4DGM - chain A; structure by X-ray diffraction, 1.65 A resolution.

== Chain A ==
Molecule: Casein kinase II subunit alpha
Organism: Zea mays
Notes: EC 2.7.11.1
UniProtKB: P28523 (CSK2A_MAIZE); residues 7-332 here correspond to UniProt positions 2-327 (UniProt number = residue number - 5)
Sequence (326 residues; row label = number of the first residue in the row):
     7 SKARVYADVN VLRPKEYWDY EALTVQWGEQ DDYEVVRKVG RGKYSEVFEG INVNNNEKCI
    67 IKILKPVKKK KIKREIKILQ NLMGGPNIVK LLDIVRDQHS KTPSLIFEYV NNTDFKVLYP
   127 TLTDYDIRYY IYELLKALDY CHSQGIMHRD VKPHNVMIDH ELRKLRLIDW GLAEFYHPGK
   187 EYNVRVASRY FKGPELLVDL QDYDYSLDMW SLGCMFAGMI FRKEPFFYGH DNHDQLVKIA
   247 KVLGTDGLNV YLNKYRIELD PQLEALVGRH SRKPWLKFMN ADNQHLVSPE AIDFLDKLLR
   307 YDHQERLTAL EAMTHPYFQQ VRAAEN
Construct notes: conflict Met89 (Cys84 in P28523)
UniProt features mapped onto this chain:
  - active site: Asp156 (Proton acceptor)
  - binding site (ATP): Val45 to Val53, Lys68
Residues lining bound ligands: Apigenin (AGI; 5,7-dihydroxy-2-(4-hydroxyphenyl)-4H-chromen-4-one): Val45, Gly46, Val53, Ile66, Lys68, Glu81, Val95, Phe113, Tyr115, Val116, Asn118, Met163, Ile174, Asp175, Trp176

== Summary ==
Bound to chain A: Apigenin. Curated annotation (UniProt) lists active-site residue Asp156 and 10 ATP-binding
residues.
Chain A is Casein kinase II subunit alpha (Zea mays); the structure, Crystal Structure of maize CK2 in complex
with the inhibitor apigenin, was determined by X-ray diffraction, deposited together with 6QS5 and 4DGN.
